Entry 4B9U (X-ray diffraction, 2.10 A resolution); this record covers chains A and C of the 3 polymer chains in the assembly.

[Chain A]
Name: DNA polymerase
From: Geobacillus stearothermophilus
Notes: EC 2.7.7.7
UniProtKB: E1C9K5 (E1C9K5_GEOSE); residues 297-876 here correspond to UniProt positions 1-580 (UniProt number = residue number - 296)
Sequence (619 residues; numbered 258 to 876; the number before each row is that of its first residue):
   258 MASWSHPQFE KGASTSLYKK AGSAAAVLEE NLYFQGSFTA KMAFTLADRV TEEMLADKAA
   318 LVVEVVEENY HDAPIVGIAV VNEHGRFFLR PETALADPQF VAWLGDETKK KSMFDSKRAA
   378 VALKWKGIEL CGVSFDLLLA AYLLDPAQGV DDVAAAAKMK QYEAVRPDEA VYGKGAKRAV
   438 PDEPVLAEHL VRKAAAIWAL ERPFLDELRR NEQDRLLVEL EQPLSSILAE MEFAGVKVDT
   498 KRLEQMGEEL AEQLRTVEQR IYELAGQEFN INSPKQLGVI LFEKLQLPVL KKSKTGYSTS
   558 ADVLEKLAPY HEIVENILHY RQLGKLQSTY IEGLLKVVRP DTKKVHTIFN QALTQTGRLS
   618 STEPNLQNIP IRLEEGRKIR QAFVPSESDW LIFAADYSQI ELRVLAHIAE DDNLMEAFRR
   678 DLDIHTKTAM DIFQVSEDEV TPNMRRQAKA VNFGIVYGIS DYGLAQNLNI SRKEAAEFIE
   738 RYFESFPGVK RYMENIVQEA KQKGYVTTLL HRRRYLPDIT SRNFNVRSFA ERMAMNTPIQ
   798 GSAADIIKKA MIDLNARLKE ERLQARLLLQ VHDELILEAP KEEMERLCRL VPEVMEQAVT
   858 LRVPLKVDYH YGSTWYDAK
Not modelled in the structure: 258-296
Sequence notes: expression tag (258-296)
Metal / ion sites: Mg2+: Asp653, Tyr654

[Chain C]
Molecule: 15-nt DNA strand
Sequence (15 nucleotides; each row starts with the number of its first residue):
     1 CAAXCGAGTC AGGCT
Not modelled in the structure: 1-2
Modified / non-standard residues: FOX (((1R,2S,4R)-4-{[2-amino-5-(formylamino)-6-oxo-3,6-dihydropyrimidin-4-yl]amino}-2-hydroxycyclopentyl)methyl 5'-phosphate) at position 4

[How chain A and chain C interact]
Contacting residue pairs (37; chain A residue first):
  Asn527(A) with DA11(C), hydrogen bond to the phosphate
  Asn529(A) with DC10(C), phosphate contact; DA11(C), sugar contact
  Ser530(A) with DA11(C), hydrogen bond to the phosphate; DG12(C), hydrogen bond to the phosphate
  Lys532(A) with DG13(C), salt bridge to the phosphate
  Gln533(A) with DG12(C), hydrogen bond to the phosphate
  Lys582(A) with DG8(C), base contact
  Ser585(A) with DT9(C), phosphate contact; DC10(C), phosphate contact
  Thr586(A) with DT9(C), sugar contact
  Gly590(A) with DT9(C), phosphate contact
  Leu610(A) with DG6(C), phosphate contact; DA7(C), phosphate contact
  Thr611(A) with DG6(C), phosphate contact
  Gln612(A) with DG6(C), phosphate contact
  Ser617(A) with DG6(C), phosphate contact; DA7(C), hydrogen bond to the phosphate
  Ser618(A) with DA7(C), sugar contact
  Thr619(A) with DA7(C), phosphate contact; DG8(C), phosphate contact
  Glu620(A) with DG8(C), hydrogen bond to the phosphate
  Asn622(A) with DA7(C), hydrogen bond to the sugar
  Asn625(A) with DG6(C), base contact
  Phe710(A) with FOX_4(C), base contact
  Tyr714(A) with FOX_4(C), base contact
  Ile716(A) with FOX_4(C), base contact
  Ser717(A) with DA3(C), sugar contact; FOX_4(C), base contact
  Tyr719(A) with DA3(C), stacking on the base
  Gly720(A) with FOX_4(C), base contact
  Asn724(A) with FOX_4(C), base contact
  Asn782(A) with DA3(C), base contact
  Phe786(A) with FOX_4(C), phosphate contact; DC5(C), phosphate contact
  Arg789(A) with DA3(C), phosphate contact; FOX_4(C), base contact
Also at the interface, not in a pair above, chain A (31 interface residues in all): Glu589, Pro621, Gly715

[Overview]
Chain A and chain C form an interface of 31 and 11 residues respectively, with 7 hydrogen bonds, 1 salt bridge
and 1 aromatic stacking contact. Polar contacts include Asn622(A)-DA7(C), Asn527(A)-DA11(C) and
Ser530(A)-DA11(C). Asp653(A) and Tyr654(A) coordinate Mg2+.
Chain A is DNA polymerase (Geobacillus stearothermophilus) and chain C is a 15-nt DNA strand; the structure,
Structure of the high fidelity DNA polymerase I with an oxidative formamidopyrimidine-dG DNA lesion -dA
basepair ..., was determined by X-ray diffraction (same publication as 4B9L, 4B9M, 4B9N, 4B9S, 4B9T and 4B9V).
